PDB entry 8D56 | electron microscopy, 3.00 A resolution | chains B and C of the 3 polymer chains in the assembly

Chain B (and C):
Protein: Spike glycoprotein
Source organism: Severe acute respiratory syndrome coronavirus 2
Notes: chain C of this document is another copy of the same molecule, construct and numbering; everything in this record applies to it too
UniProt: P0DTC2 (SPIKE_SARS2); numbering as in UniProt; present here: 1-23, 27-1273
Chain sequence (1305 residues; each row starts with the number of its first residue; note: 3 numbers in that range are skipped by the numbering (no residue carries them; nothing is unmodelled there)):
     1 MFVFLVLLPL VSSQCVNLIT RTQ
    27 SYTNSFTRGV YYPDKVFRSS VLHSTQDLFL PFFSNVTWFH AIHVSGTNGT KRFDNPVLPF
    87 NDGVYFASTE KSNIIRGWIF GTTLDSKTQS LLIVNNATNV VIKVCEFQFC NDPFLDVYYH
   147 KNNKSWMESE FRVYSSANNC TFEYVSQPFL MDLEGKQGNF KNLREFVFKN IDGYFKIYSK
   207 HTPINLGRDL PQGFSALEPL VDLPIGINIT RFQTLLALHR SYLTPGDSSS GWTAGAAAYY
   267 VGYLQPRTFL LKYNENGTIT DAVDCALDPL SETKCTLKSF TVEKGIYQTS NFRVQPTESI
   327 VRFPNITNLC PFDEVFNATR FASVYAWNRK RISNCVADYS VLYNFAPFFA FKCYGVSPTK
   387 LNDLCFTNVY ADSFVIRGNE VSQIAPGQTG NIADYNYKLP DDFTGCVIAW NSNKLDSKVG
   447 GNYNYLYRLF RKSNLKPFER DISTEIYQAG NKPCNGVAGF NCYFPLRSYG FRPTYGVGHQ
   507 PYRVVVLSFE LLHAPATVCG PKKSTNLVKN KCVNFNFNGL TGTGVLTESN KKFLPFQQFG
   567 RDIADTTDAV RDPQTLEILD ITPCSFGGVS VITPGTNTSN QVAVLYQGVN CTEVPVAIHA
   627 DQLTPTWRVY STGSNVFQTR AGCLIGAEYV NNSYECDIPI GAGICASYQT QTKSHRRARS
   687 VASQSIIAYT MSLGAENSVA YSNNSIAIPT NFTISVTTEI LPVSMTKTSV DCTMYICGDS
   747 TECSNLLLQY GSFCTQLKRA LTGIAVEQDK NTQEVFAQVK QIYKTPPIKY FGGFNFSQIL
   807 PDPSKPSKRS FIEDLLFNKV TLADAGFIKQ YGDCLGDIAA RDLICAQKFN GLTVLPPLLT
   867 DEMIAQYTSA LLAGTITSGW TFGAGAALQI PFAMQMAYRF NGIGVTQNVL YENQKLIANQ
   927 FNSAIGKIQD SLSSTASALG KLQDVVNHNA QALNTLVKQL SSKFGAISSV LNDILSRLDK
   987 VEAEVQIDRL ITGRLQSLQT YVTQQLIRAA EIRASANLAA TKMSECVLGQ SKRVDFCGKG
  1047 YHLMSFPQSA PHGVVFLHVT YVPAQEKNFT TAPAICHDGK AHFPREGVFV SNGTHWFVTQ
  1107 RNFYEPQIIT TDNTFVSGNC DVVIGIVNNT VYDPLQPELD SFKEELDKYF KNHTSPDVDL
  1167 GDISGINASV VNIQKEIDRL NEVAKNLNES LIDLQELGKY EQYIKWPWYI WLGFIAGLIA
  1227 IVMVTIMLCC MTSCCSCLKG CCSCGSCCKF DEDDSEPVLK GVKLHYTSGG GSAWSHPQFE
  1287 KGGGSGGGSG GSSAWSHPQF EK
Not modelled in the structure: 1-13, 72-78, 249-255, 681-686, 1161-1308 (chain C: 1-13, 72-79, 249-255, 625-628, 681-686, 1161-1308)
Construct notes: variant I19 (Thr in P0DTC2), S27 (Ala in P0DTC2), D142 (Gly in P0DTC2), G213 (Val in P0DTC2), D339 (Gly in P0DTC2), F371 (Ser in P0DTC2), P373 (Ser in P0DTC2), F375 (Ser in P0DTC2), A376 (Thr in P0DTC2), N405 (Asp in P0DTC2), S408 (Arg in P0DTC2), N417 (Lys in P0DTC2), K440 (Asn in P0DTC2), N477 (Ser in P0DTC2), K478 (Thr in P0DTC2), A484 (Glu in P0DTC2), R493 (Gln in P0DTC2), R498 (Gln in P0DTC2), Y501 (Asn in P0DTC2), H505 (Tyr in P0DTC2), G614 (Asp in P0DTC2), Y655 (His in P0DTC2), K679 (Asn in P0DTC2), H681 (Pro in P0DTC2), K764 (Asn in P0DTC2), Y796 (Asp in P0DTC2), H954 (Gln in P0DTC2), K969 (Asn in P0DTC2); expression tag (1274-1308)
UniProt features mapped onto this chain:
  - region: N280 to C301 (Putative superantigen), N448 to F456 (Immunodominant HLA epitope recognized by the CD8+), S816 to Y837 (Fusion peptide 1), K835 to F855 (Fusion peptide 2), D1163 to E1202 (Heptad repeat 2)
  - motif: M1237 to C1241 (Binding to host endocytosis trafficking protein SNX27), D1257 to E1262 (Diacidic ER export motif (host COPII)), S1261 to G1267 (Binding to host plasma membrane localising/FERM domain proteins), K1269 to T1273 (KxHxx, ER retrieval signal (COPI))
  - site (Cleavage): R685, S686, R815, S816
  - lipidation (S-palmitoyl cysteine): C1235, C1236, C1240, C1241, C1243, C1247, C1248, C1250, C1253, C1254
  - glycosylation: N17 (N-linked (GlcNAc...) (complex) asparagine), N61 (N-linked (GlcNAc...) (hybrid) asparagine), N74 (N-linked (GlcNAc...) (complex) asparagine), N122 (N-linked (GlcNAc...) (hybrid) asparagine), N149 (N-linked (GlcNAc...) (complex) asparagine), N165 (N-linked (GlcNAc...) (complex) asparagine), N234 (N-linked (GlcNAc...) (high mannose) asparagine), N282 (N-linked (GlcNAc...) (complex) asparagine), T323 (O-linked (GalNAc) threonine), S325 (O-linked (HexNAc...) serine), N331 (N-linked (GlcNAc...) (complex) asparagine), N343 (N-linked (GlcNAc...) (complex) asparagine), N603 (N-linked (GlcNAc...) (hybrid) asparagine), N616 (N-linked (GlcNAc...) (complex) asparagine), N657 (N-linked (GlcNAc...) (complex) asparagine), T676 (O-linked (GlcNAc...) threonine), T678 (O-linked (GlcNAc...) threonine), N709 (N-linked (GlcNAc...) (high mannose) asparagine), N717 (N-linked (GlcNAc...) (hybrid) asparagine), N801 (N-linked (GlcNAc...) (hybrid) asparagine) and 6 more in UniProt
  - natural variant: L5 (L5F: In strain: Iota/B.1.526), S13 (S13I: In strain: Epsilon/B.1.427/B.1.429), L18 (L18F: In strain: Beta/B.1.351, Gamma/P.1 and 1 more), I19 (T19I: In strain: Omicron/BQ.1.1, Omicron/XBB.1.5 and 1 more; this construct carries the variant), T20 (T20N: In strain: Gamma/P.1), Q52 (Q52H: In strain: Omicron/EG.5.1), A67 (A67V: In strain: Eta/B.1.525, Omicron/BA.1), H69 to V70 (deletion: In strain: Alpha/B.1.1.7, Eta/B.1.525 and 5 more), G75 (G75V: In strain: Lambda/C.37), T76 (T76I: In strain: Lambda/C.37), D80 (D80A: In strain: Beta/B.1.351), V83 (V83A: In strain: Omicron/XBB.1.5, Omicron/EG.5.1), 80 further natural variant entries in UniProt
  - mutagenesis: H69 to V70 (Increased incorporation of cleaved spike into virions), N121 (N121Q: Partial loss of biliverdin affinity), R190 (R190K: Partial loss of biliverdin affinity), N234 (N234Q: Increased resistance to neutralizing antibodies), N331 (N331Q: Reduced viral infectivity), N343 (N343Q: Reduced viral infectivity), L452 (L452R: Increased resistance to neutralizing antibodies. Decreases HLA binding to NF9 epitope. Increased binding affinity to human ACE2), Y453 (Y453F: Decreased HLA binding to NF9 epitope. Increased binding affinity to human ACE2), A475 (A475V: Increased resistance to neutralizing antibodies), V483 (V483A: Increased resistance to neutralizing antibodies), F490 (F490L: Increased resistance to neutralizing antibodies and human covalescent sera neutralization), H519 (H519P: Increased resistance to human covalescent sera neutralization), 10 further mutagenesis entries in UniProt
Disulfide bonds: C15-C136, C131-C166, C291-C301, C336-C361, C379-C432, C391-C525, C480-C488, C538-C590, C617-C649, C662-C671, C738-C760, C743-C749, C840-C851, C1032-C1043, C1082-C1126
Covalent attachments: N-acetylglucosamine (NAG) linked to N61, N122, N165, N234, N282, N331, N343, N603, N616, N657, N709, N717, N801, N1098, N1134, N1158; glycan linked to N1074

Interface between chain B and chain C:
Pairs across the interface - 217 pairs, chain B then chain C:
  Q314(B) - S735(C)  hydrogen bond
  Q314(B) - K764(C)
  N317(B) - D737(C)
  R319(B) - D745(C)  salt bridge
  R355(B) - Y200(C)
  R357(B) - P230(C)
  G381(B) - R983(C)  hydrogen bond (backbone-side chain)
  V382(B) - R983(C)
  V382(B) - L984(C)
  S383(B) - R983(C)  hydrogen bond (side chain-backbone)
  S383(B) - L984(C)
  S383(B) - D985(C)
  S383(B) - E988(C)
  T385(B) - D985(C)  hydrogen bond
  K386(B) - L981(C)  hydrogen bond (side chain-backbone)
  K386(B) - S982(C)
  K386(B) - R983(C)
  K386(B) - L984(C)  hydrogen bond (side chain-backbone)
  L390(B) - S982(C)
  Y421(B) - K386(C)
  L455(B) - S383(C)
  F456(B) - S383(C)
  F456(B) - P384(C)
  P463(B) - D198(C)
  F464(B) - D198(C)
  F464(B) - Y200(C)
  F464(B) - G232(C)
  A475(B) - T385(C)
  N477(B) - Y369(C)  hydrogen bond
  N477(B) - N370(C)
  F486(B) - Y369(C)  hydrophobic
  N487(B) - Y369(C)
  Y489(B) - F377(C)  hydrophobic
  Y489(B) - P384(C)
  R493(B) - K378(C)
  R493(B) - Y380(C)
  H505(B) - D427(C)
  L517(B) - R983(C)
  L518(B) - D979(C)
  A520(B) - K41(C)
  G545(B) - S982(C)
  T547(B) - N978(C)  hydrogen bond (backbone-side chain)
  T547(B) - S982(C)  hydrogen bond
  G548(B) - N978(C)
  K558(B) - F43(C)
  K558(B) - N282(C)
  F559(B) - F43(C)  hydrophobic
  F562(B) - Y38(C)  hydrophobic
  F562(B) - D40(C)
  F562(B) - K41(C)
  F562(B) - E224(C)
  F562(B) - P225(C)
  Q563(B) - K41(C)
  Q563(B) - V42(C)
  Q563(B) - F43(C)
  Q564(B) - K41(C)
  F565(B) - V42(C)
  F565(B) - F43(C)  hydrogen bond (backbone-backbone)
  G566(B) - F43(C)
  R567(B) - V42(C)
  R567(B) - F43(C)  hydrogen bond (backbone-backbone)
  D568(B) - A852(C)
  I569(B) - K964(C)
  A570(B) - V963(C)
  A570(B) - L966(C)  hydrophobic
  D571(B) - S967(C)
  D571(B) - S975(C)  hydrogen bond
  D571(B) - V976(C)
  D586(B) - G842(C)
  T588(B) - L841(C)
  T588(B) - F855(C)
  P589(B) - Y837(C)  hydrogen bond (backbone-side chain)
  P589(B) - F855(C)  hydrophobic
  C590(B) - Y837(C)
  S591(B) - Y837(C)  hydrogen bond (backbone-side chain)
  F592(B) - M740(C)  hydrophobic
  F592(B) - K854(C)
  F592(B) - F855(C)  hydrophobic
  Q613(B) - L861(C)
  G614(B) - I834(C)
  G614(B) - K835(C)
  V615(B) - I834(C)
  N616(B) - I834(C)
  N616(B) - Q836(C)  hydrogen bond
  Q644(B) - I834(C)
  R646(B) - F833(C)
  R646(B) - I834(C)  hydrogen bond (backbone-backbone)
  R646(B) - T866(C)
  R646(B) - E868(C)  salt bridge
  A647(B) - P862(C)  hydrophobic
  G648(B) - I834(C)
  P665(B) - L864(C)  hydrophobic
  G667(B) - L864(C)
  A668(B) - P863(C)  hydrogen bond (backbone-backbone)
  A668(B) - L864(C)
  A668(B) - T866(C)
  G669(B) - L864(C)  hydrogen bond (backbone-backbone)
  G669(B) - T866(C)
  G669(B) - M869(C)
  I670(B) - L864(C)
  C671(B) - L864(C)  hydrophobic
  M697(B) - L865(C)  hydrophobic
  M697(B) - M869(C)  hydrophobic
  L699(B) - I788(C)  hydrophobic
  L699(B) - M869(C)
  L699(B) - Q872(C)
  L699(B) - Y873(C)
  G700(B) - K786(C)
  A701(B) - Q787(C)
  A701(B) - I788(C)  hydrogen bond (backbone-backbone)
  E702(B) - I788(C)
  E702(B) - K790(C)  salt bridge
  N703(B) - Q787(C)  hydrogen bond
  N703(B) - I788(C)  hydrogen bond (backbone-backbone)
  N703(B) - Y789(C)
  N703(B) - K790(C)  hydrogen bond (backbone-backbone)
  S704(B) - K790(C)
  V705(B) - Y789(C)  hydrophobic
  V705(B) - K790(C)
  V705(B) - T883(C)
  V705(B) - Q895(C)
  A706(B) - Q895(C)
  Y707(B) - P792(C)  hydrophobic
  Y707(B) - Y796(C)
  Y707(B) - F797(C)  hydrophobic
  Y707(B) - I896(C)
  Y707(B) - P897(C)  hydrophobic
  Y707(B) - F898(C)  hydrogen bond (side chain-backbone)
  S708(B) - P897(C)
  N709(B) - Y796(C)
  N709(B) - P897(C)
  N710(B) - P897(C)
  S711(B) - Q895(C)  hydrogen bond
  S711(B) - I896(C)
  S711(B) - P897(C)
  I712(B) - Q895(C)
  I712(B) - I896(C)  hydrophobic
  I712(B) - M900(C)  hydrophobic
  I712(B) - Y904(C)
  A713(B) - L894(C)
  A713(B) - Q895(C)  hydrogen bond (backbone-backbone)
  P715(B) - L894(C)
  T961(B) - S758(C)
  T961(B) - Q762(C)
  T961(B) - R765(C)  hydrogen bond
  Q965(B) - Y756(C)
  Q965(B) - S758(C)
  Q965(B) - F759(C)
  Q965(B) - Q762(C)
  S968(B) - Q755(C)
  S968(B) - Y756(C)
  S968(B) - G757(C)
  K969(B) - Q755(C)  hydrogen bond (backbone-backbone)
  F970(B) - Q755(C)  hydrogen bond (backbone-backbone)
  F970(B) - Y756(C)
  F970(B) - F759(C)  hydrophobic
  G971(B) - Q755(C)
  R995(B) - D994(C)  salt bridge
  G999(B) - F759(C)
  Q1002(B) - Q1002(C)
  Q1002(B) - Q1005(C)  hydrogen bond
  S1003(B) - F759(C)
  T1006(B) - Q762(C)
  T1009(B) - T1009(C)
  Q1010(B) - L1012(C)
  I1013(B) - L1012(C)  hydrophobic
  I1013(B) - I1013(C)  hydrophobic
  E1017(B) - R1019(C)  salt bridge
  R1039(B) - T1027(C)
  R1039(B) - E1031(C)  salt bridge
  R1039(B) - R1039(C)
  V1040(B) - S1030(C)
  V1040(B) - E1031(C)
  V1040(B) - L1034(C)
  V1040(B) - G1035(C)
  D1041(B) - G889(C)
  D1041(B) - S1030(C)
  G1046(B) - A890(C)
  Y1047(B) - W886(C)
  V1068(B) - A890(C)
  E1072(B) - A892(C)
  E1072(B) - L894(C)
  N1074(B) - Q895(C)  hydrogen bond
  T1077(B) - P897(C)
  T1077(B) - M900(C)
  A1078(B) - M900(C)
  P1079(B) - Y917(C)  hydrophobic
  F1089(B) - Q913(C)
  F1089(B) - N914(C)
  F1089(B) - Y917(C)  hydrophobic
  P1090(B) - Q913(C)  hydrogen bond (backbone-side chain)
  V1094(B) - M900(C)  hydrophobic
  V1094(B) - Y904(C)
  R1107(B) - Y904(C)
  R1107(B) - N907(C)  hydrogen bond
  R1107(B) - Q913(C)  hydrogen bond
  F1121(B) - T912(C)
  F1121(B) - Q913(C)
  F1121(B) - N914(C)
  S1123(B) - N914(C)  hydrogen bond
  S1123(B) - E918(C)
  V1128(B) - E918(C)
  I1130(B) - Q920(C)
  L1141(B) - E1144(C)
  L1145(B) - E1144(C)
  L1145(B) - F1148(C)  hydrophobic
  F1148(B) - F1148(C)  hydrophobic
  K1149(B) - F1148(C)
  K1149(B) - E1151(C)
  L1152(B) - F1148(C)  hydrophobic
  L1152(B) - L1152(C)  hydrophobic
  F1156(B) - L1152(C)
  F1156(B) - Y1155(C)  hydrophobic
  F1156(B) - F1156(C)  hydrophobic
  F1156(B) - H1159(C)  hydrogen bond (backbone-side chain)
  H1159(B) - H1159(C)
  T1160(B) - H1159(C)
Interface residues without a listed pair, chain B (140 interface residues in all): Y396, T430, E465, G476, H519, P521, L546, T549, V551, K557, L560, T572, T645, C662, I666, Q957, A972, F1042, K1045, V1129
Interface residues without a listed pair, chain C (130 interface residues in all): R44, G199, D228, F374, D428, Q784, C840, A846, L849, N856, G891, A893, K921, I973, L1141

Overview:
140 residues of chain B and 130 residues of chain C are in contact; the contacts include 35 hydrogen bonds and
6 salt bridges. Among the polar pairs are R319(B)-D745(C), R646(B)-E868(C) and E702(B)-K790(C).
Both chains are Spike glycoprotein (Severe acute respiratory syndrome coronavirus 2). Entry 8D56 (One RBD-up
state of SARS-CoV-2 BA.2 variant spike protein) was determined by electron microscopy (same publication as
8D55 and 8D5A).
